6UTI - chains I and Z of the 28 polymer chains in the assembly; structure by electron microscopy, 3.40 A resolution.

# Chain I (and Z)
Protein: Proteasome subunit beta
From: Thermoplasma acidophilum
Notes: EC 3.4.25.1; chain Z of this document is another copy of the same molecule, construct and numbering; everything in this record applies to it too
UniProt: P28061 (PSB_THEAC); residues 1-203 here correspond to UniProt positions 9-211 (UniProt number = residue number + 8)
Amino-acid sequence (203 residues; row label = number of the first residue in the row):
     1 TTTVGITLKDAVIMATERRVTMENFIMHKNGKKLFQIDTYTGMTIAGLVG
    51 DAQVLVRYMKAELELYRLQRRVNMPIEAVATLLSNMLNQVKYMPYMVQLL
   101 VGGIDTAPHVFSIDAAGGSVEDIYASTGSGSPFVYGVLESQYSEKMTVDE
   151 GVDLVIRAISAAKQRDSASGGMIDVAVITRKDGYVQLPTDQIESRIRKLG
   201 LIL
Curated features (UniProtKB/Swiss-Prot):
  - active site: Thr1 (Nucleophile)

# Chain I / chain Z interface
Contacting residue pairs (20):
  Tyr124(I) - Arg165(Z)  hydrogen bond
  Pro132(I) - Pro132(Z)  hydrophobic
  Pro132(I) - Phe133(Z)
  Phe133(I) - Pro132(Z)
  Tyr135(I) - Arg165(Z)
  Gly136(I) - Val137(Z)
  Val137(I) - Gly136(Z)
  Glu139(I) - Ala161(Z)
  Glu139(I) - Gln164(Z)
  Glu139(I) - Arg165(Z)  salt bridge
  Ser140(I) - Gln141(Z)
  Ser140(I) - Arg157(Z)
  Gln141(I) - Ser140(Z)
  Gln141(I) - Gln141(Z)
  Arg157(I) - Ser140(Z)
  Ala161(I) - Glu139(Z)
  Gln164(I) - Glu139(Z)
  Arg165(I) - Tyr124(Z)  hydrogen bond
  Arg165(I) - Tyr135(Z)
  Arg165(I) - Glu139(Z)  salt bridge

# Overview
The chain I/chain Z interface involves 13 residues from each chain, with 2 hydrogen bonds and 2 salt bridges.
Polar pairs include Glu139(I)-Arg165(Z) and Tyr124(I)-Arg165(Z). Curated annotation (UniProt) lists
active-site residue Thr1(I) on chain I.
Both chains are Proteasome subunit beta (Thermoplasma acidophilum). Entry 6UTI (Allosteric coupling between
alpha-rings of 20S proteasome, 20S proteasome with singly capped PAN complex) was determined by electron
microscopy, deposited together with 6UTF, 6UTG, 6UTH and 6UTJ.
